Entry 6XKR (X-ray diffraction, 2.59 A resolution); this record covers chains H and L of the 3 polymer chains in the assembly.

== Chain H ==
Protein: Sasanlimab Fab Heavy chain
Source organism: Homo sapiens
Notes: antibody fragment or engineered binder
Sequence (231 residues; row label = number of the first residue in the row):
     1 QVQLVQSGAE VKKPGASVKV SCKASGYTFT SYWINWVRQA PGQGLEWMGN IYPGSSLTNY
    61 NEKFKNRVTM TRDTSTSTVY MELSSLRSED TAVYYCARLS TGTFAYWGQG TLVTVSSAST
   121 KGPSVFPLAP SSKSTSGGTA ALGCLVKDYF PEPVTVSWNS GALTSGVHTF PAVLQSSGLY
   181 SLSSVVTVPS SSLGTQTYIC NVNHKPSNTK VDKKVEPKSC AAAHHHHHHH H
Disordered / not traced: 132-134, 219-231
Disulfides: C22-C96, C144-C200

== Chain L ==
Protein: Sasanlimab Fab Light chain
Source organism: Homo sapiens
Notes: antibody fragment or engineered binder
Sequence (220 residues; each row starts with the number of its first residue):
     1 DIVMTQSPDS LAVSLGERAT INCKSSQSLW DSGNQKNFLT WYQQKPGQPP KLLIYWTSYR
    61 ESGVPDRFSG SGSGTDFTLT ISSLQAEDVA VYYCQNDYFY PHTFGGGTKV EIKRTVAAPS
   121 VFIFPPSDEQ LKSGTASVVC LLNNFYPREA KVQWKVDNAL QSGNSQESVT EQDSKDSTYS
   181 LSSTLTLSKA DYEKHKVYAC EVTHQGLSSP VTKSFNRGEC
Disulfides: C23-C94, C140-C200

== Chain H / chain L interface ==
Pairs across the interface (62):
  V37(H) - F104(L)  hydrophobic
  Q39(H) - Q44(L)  hydrogen bond
  G44(H) - Y93(L)
  L45(H) - Q44(L)
  L45(H) - P50(L)  hydrophobic
  L45(H) - Y93(L)  hydrophobic
  L45(H) - F104(L)
  E46(H) - F104(L)
  W47(H) - Q95(L)
  W47(H) - Y100(L)  hydrophobic
  W47(H) - P101(L)  hydrophobic
  W47(H) - H102(L)
  W47(H) - F104(L)
  N50(H) - Y100(L)  hydrogen bond
  N59(H) - Y100(L)  hydrogen bond
  Y95(H) - Q48(L)
  Y95(H) - P49(L)  hydrophobic
  L99(H) - Y42(L)
  T101(H) - F38(L)
  T101(H) - W56(L)  hydrogen bond
  T101(H) - D97(L)
  G102(H) - W56(L)
  F104(H) - E61(L)
  F104(H) - S62(L)
  A105(H) - L52(L)  hydrophobic
  A105(H) - E61(L)  hydrogen bond (backbone-side chain)
  W107(H) - Y42(L)  hydrophobic
  W107(H) - P49(L)  hydrophobic
  W107(H) - P50(L)  hydrogen bond (side chain-backbone)
  G108(H) - P49(L)
  F126(H) - S127(L)
  F126(H) - Q130(L)
  P127(H) - S127(L)
  P127(H) - E129(L)
  L128(H) - F124(L)  hydrophobic
  L128(H) - V139(L)  hydrophobic
  A129(H) - F124(L)
  A141(H) - F122(L)  hydrophobic
  A141(H) - F124(L)
  L145(H) - S137(L)
  K147(H) - Q130(L)
  K147(H) - S137(L)
  H168(H) - N143(L)
  H168(H) - N144(L)  hydrogen bond
  H168(H) - S180(L)  hydrogen bond
  F170(H) - L141(L)  hydrophobic
  F170(H) - S168(L)
  F170(H) - T170(L)
  F170(H) - S180(L)
  F170(H) - L181(L)
  F170(H) - S182(L)
  P171(H) - S168(L)  hydrogen bond (backbone-side chain)
  P171(H) - V169(L)
  V173(H) - Q166(L)
  V173(H) - E167(L)
  V173(H) - S168(L)
  L174(H) - Q166(L)  hydrogen bond (backbone-side chain)
  Q175(H) - Q166(L)
  S183(H) - S182(L)  hydrogen bond
  V185(H) - L141(L)  hydrophobic
  T187(H) - N143(L)
  K213(H) - E129(L)  salt bridge
Also at the interface, not in a pair above, chain H (44 interface residues in all): W33, Q43, N61, T103, V125, P130, T135, S136, T139, L142, T169
Also at the interface, not in a pair above, chain L (37 interface residues in all): Y55, D173

== Overview ==
The interface between chain H and chain L involves 44 residues on one side and 37 on the other, with 11
hydrogen bonds and 1 salt bridge. Polar pairs include K213(H)-E129(L), Q39(H)-Q44(L) and N50(H)-Y100(L).
Here chain H is Sasanlimab Fab Heavy chain and chain L is Sasanlimab Fab Light chain, both from Homo sapiens.
Entry 6XKR (Structure of Sasanlimab Fab in complex with PD-1) was determined by X-ray diffraction.
